Entry 1KHF (X-ray diffraction, 2.02 A resolution); this record covers chain A.

== Chain A ==
Molecule: Phosphoenolpyruvate Carboxykinase, cytosolic (GTP)
Source organism: Homo sapiens
Notes: EC 4.1.1.32
Reference sequence: P35558 (PPCKC_HUMAN); numbering as in UniProt (aligned over 1-622)
Amino-acid sequence (625 residues; row label = number of the first residue in the row; numbers below 1 keep their minus sign (Gly-2 is residue -2)):
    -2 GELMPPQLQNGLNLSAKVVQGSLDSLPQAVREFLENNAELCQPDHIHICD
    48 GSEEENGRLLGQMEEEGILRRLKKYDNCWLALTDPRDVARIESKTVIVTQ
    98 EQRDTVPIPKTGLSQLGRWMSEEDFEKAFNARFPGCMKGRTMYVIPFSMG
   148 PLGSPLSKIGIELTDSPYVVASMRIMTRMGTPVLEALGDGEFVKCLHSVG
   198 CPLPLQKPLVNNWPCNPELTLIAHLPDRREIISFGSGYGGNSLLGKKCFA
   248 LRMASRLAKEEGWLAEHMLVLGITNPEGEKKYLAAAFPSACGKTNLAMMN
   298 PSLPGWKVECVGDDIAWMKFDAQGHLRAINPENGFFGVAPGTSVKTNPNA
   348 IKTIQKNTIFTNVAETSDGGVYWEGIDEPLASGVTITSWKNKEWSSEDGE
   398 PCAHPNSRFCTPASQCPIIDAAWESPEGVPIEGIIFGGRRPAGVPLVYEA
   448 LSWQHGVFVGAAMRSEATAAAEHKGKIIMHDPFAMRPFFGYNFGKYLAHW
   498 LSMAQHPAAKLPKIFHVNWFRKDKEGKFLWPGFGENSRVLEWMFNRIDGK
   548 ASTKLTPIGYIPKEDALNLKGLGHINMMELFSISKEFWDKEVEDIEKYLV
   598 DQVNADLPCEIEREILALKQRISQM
Unresolved in the structure: -2 to 9, 465-472, 547-548
Sequence notes: cloning artifact (-2 to 0); variant Val267 (Ile in P35558), Asp586 (Glu in P35558), Val597 (Glu in P35558)
Metal / ion sites: Mn2+: Lys244, His264, Asp311
Small-molecule neighbours: phosphoenolpyruvate (PEP): Ala86, Arg87, Tyr235, Gly236, Gly237, Lys244, Phe333, Asn403, Arg405, Phe485

== Summary ==
Chain A binds phosphoenolpyruvate. Lys244, His264 and Asp311 form the Mn2+ site.
Chain A is Phosphoenolpyruvate Carboxykinase, cytosolic (GTP) (Homo sapiens); the structure, PEPCK complex
with PEP, was determined by X-ray diffraction (same publication as 1KHE and 1KHG).
